9LC0 - chains K and T of the 24 polymer chains in the assembly; structure by electron microscopy, 3.20 A resolution.

# Chain K (and T)
Name: Gp54
From: Enterobacteria phage N4
Notes: chain T of this document is another copy of the same molecule, construct and numbering; everything in this record applies to it too
UniProt: Q859Q3 (Q859Q3_BPN4); numbering as in UniProt (aligned over 1-299)
Chain sequence (299 residues; row label = number of the first residue in the row):
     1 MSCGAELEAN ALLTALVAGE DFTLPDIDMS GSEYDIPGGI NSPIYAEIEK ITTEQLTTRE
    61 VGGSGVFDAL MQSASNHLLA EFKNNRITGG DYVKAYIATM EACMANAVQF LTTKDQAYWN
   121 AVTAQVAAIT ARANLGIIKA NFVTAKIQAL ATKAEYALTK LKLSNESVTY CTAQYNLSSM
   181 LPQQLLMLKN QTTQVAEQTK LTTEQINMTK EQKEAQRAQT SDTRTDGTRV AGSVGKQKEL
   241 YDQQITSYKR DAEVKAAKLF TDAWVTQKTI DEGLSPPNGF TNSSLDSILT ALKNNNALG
Not modelled in the structure: 1

# Interface between chain K and chain T
Contacting residue pairs (14):
  Ala5(K) with Leu161(T), hydrophobic; Ser164(T), hydrogen bond (backbone-side chain)
  Glu8(K) with Ser164(T); Ser167(T)
  Ala9(K) with Lys160(T)
  Asn10(K) with Lys160(T), hydrogen bond
  Leu12(K) with Leu163(T); Ser167(T)
  Leu13(K) with Lys160(T); Leu163(T), hydrophobic
  Leu289(K) with Phe260(T), hydrophobic
  Asn296(K) with Ala252(T), hydrogen bond (side chain-backbone); Glu253(T)
  Gly299(K) with Glu253(T)
Also at the interface, not in a pair above, chain K (11 interface residues in all): Leu292, Lys293
Also at the interface, not in a pair above, chain T (11 interface residues in all): Tyr156, Ala256, Leu259

# Summary
Chain K and chain T each contribute 11 residues to their interface; the contacts include 3 hydrogen bonds.
Polar contacts include Ala5(K)-Ser164(T), Asn10(K)-Lys160(T) and Asn296(K)-Ala252(T).
Both chains are Gp54 (Enterobacteria phage N4). Entry 9LC0 (tail complex of mature phage N4) was determined by
electron microscopy, deposited together with 9LBZ, 9LC1 and 9LD7.
